Entry 6LD5 (X-ray diffraction, 1.94 A resolution); this record covers chain A.

== Chain A ==
Molecule: RNA-directed RNA polymerase NS5
Source organism: Zika virus (isolate ZIKV/Human/French Polynesia/10087PF/2013)
Notes: EC 2.1.1.56, 2.1.1.57, 2.7.7.48
UniProt: A0A024B7W1 (POLG_ZIKVF); residues 270-891 here correspond to UniProt positions 2790-3411 (UniProt number = residue number + 2520)
Amino-acid sequence (645 residues; each row starts with the number of its first residue):
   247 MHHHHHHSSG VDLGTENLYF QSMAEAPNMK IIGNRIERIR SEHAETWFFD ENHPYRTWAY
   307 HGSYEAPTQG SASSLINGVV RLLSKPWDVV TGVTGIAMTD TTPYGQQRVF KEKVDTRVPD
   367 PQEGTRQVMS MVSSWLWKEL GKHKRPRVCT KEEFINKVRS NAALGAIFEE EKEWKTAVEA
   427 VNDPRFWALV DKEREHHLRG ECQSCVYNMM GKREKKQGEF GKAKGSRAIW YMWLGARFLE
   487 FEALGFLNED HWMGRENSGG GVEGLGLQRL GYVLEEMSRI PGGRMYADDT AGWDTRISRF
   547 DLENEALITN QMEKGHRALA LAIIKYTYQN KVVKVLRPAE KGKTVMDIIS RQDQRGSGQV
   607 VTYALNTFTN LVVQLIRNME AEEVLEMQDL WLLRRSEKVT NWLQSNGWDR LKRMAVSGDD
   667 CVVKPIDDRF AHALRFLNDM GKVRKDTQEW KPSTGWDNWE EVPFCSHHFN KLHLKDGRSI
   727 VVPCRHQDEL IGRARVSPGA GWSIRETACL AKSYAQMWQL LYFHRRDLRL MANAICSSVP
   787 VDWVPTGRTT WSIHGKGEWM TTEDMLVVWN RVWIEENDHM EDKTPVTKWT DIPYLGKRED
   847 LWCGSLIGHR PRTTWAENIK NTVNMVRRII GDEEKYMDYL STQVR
Disordered / not traced: 247-269, 314-320, 344-348, 407-426, 461-471, 888-891
Sequence notes: expression tag (247-269)
Bound ions: Zn2+ site 1: Glu439, His443, Cys448, Cys451; Zn2+ site 2: His714, Cys730, Cys849
Residues lining bound ligands: quinoline-8-sulfonamide / 2,4-dimethoxy-5-thiophen-2-yl-benzoic acid: Arg473, Leu513, Leu516, Cys711, Ser712, His713, Arg731, Glu735, Arg739, Met763, Leu767, Tyr768, Thr795, Thr796, Trp797, Ser798, His800, Gly801, Trp805
UniProt features mapped onto this chain:
  - motif: Lys388 to Val394 (Nuclear localization signal (NLS))
  - binding site (Zn(2+)): Glu439, His443, Cys448, Cys451, His714, Cys730, Cys849
Reported in the primary citation:
  - binding site for 2,4-dimethoxy-5-thiophen-2-yl-benzoic acid: Leu513, Leu767
  - binding site for quinoline-8-sulfonamide: Arg739, Thr796, Trp797

== Summary ==
Chain A binds quinoline-8-sulfonamide / 2,4-dimethoxy-5-thiophen-2-yl-benzoic acid. Glu439, His443, Cys448 and
Cys451 form the Zn2+ site 1. The Zn2+ site 2 is built by His714, Cys730 and Cys849. UniProt lists 7
Zn2+-binding residues. From the paper: a binding site for quinoline-8-sulfonamide at Arg739, Thr796 and
Trp797; a binding site for 2,4-dimethoxy-5-thiophen-2-yl-benzoic acid at Leu513 and Leu767.
Chain A is RNA-directed RNA polymerase NS5 (Zika virus (isolate ZIKV/Human/French Polynesia/10087PF/2013));
the structure, Zika NS5 polymerase domain, was determined by X-ray diffraction (same publication as 6LD3,
6LD4, 6LD1 and 6LD2).
